4UO7 - chains B and C of the 6 polymer chains in the assembly; structure by X-ray diffraction, 3.00 A resolution.

# Chain B
Name: Haemagglutinin HA2
From: Influenza A virus (A/CANINE/COLORADO/17864/2006(H3N8))
Reference sequence: E0UVR5 (E0UVR5_9INFA); residues 1-172 here correspond to UniProt positions 345-516 (UniProt number = residue number + 344)
Sequence (175 residues; row label = number of the first residue in the row):
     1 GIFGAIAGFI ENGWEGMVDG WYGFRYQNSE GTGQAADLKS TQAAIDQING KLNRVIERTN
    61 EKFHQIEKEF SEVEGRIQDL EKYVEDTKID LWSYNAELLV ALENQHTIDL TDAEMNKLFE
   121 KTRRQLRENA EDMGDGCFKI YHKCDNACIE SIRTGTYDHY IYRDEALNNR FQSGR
Unresolved in the structure: 175
Disulfides: C144-C148
Construct notes: expression tag (173-175); conflict E131 (Asp475 in E0UVR5)

# Chain C
Name: Haemagglutinin HA1
From: Influenza A virus (A/CANINE/COLORADO/17864/2006(H3N8))
Reference sequence: E0UVR5 (E0UVR5_9INFA); residues 2-329 here correspond to UniProt positions 17-344 (UniProt number = residue number + 15)
Sequence (328 residues; each row starts with the number of its first residue):
     2 QNPISGNNTA TLCLGHHAVA NGTLVKTMSD DQIEVTNATE LVQSISMGKI CNKSYRILDG
    62 RNCTLIDAML GDPHCDAFQY ESWDLFIERS NAFSNCYPYD IPDYASLRSI VASSGTVEFT
   122 AEGFTWTGVT QNGRSGACKR GSADSFFSRL NWLTKSGSSY PTLNVTMPNN KNFDKLYIWG
   182 IHHPSSNQEQ TKLYIQESGR VTVSTKRSQQ TIIPNIGSRP LVRGQSGRIS IYWTIVKPGD
   242 ILMINSNGNL VAPRGYFKLN TGKSSVMRSD VPIDICVSEC ITPNGSISND KPFQNVNKVT
   302 YGKCPKYIRQ NTLKLATGMR NVPEKQTR
Unresolved in the structure: 2-7, 327-329
Disulfides: C52-C277, C64-C76, C97-C139, C281-C305
Covalently attached groups: N-acetylglucosamine (NAG) linked to N22, N38, N63, N285; glycan linked to N165
From the paper describing this entry:
  - binding site for beta-D-galactopyranose: Q226
  - binding site for N-acetyl-D-glucosamine-6-sulfate: K193
  - specificity-determining residues: L222

# Chain B / chain C interface
Pairs across the interface (10; chain B residue first):
  S71(B) - K238(C)  hydrogen bond (backbone-side chain)
  E72(B) - R208(C)  salt bridge
  E72(B) - K238(C)
  V73(B) - I111(C)  hydrophobic
  V73(B) - I236(C)  hydrophobic
  E74(B) - S107(C)
  E74(B) - I111(C)
  R76(B) - A106(C)
  R76(B) - S107(C)  hydrogen bond (backbone-side chain)
  D79(B) - S110(C)  hydrogen bond
Interface residues without a listed pair, chain B (7 interface residues in all): G75
Interface residues without a listed pair, chain C (8 interface residues in all): L260

# Overview
7 residues of chain B face 8 of chain C across their interface; the contacts include 3 hydrogen bonds and 1
salt bridge. Polar contacts include E72(B)-R208(C), S71(B)-K238(C) and R76(B)-S107(C). N-acetylglucosamine is
covalently linked to N22(C), N38(C), N63(C) and N285(C). The paper reports a binding site for
beta-D-galactopyranose at Q226(C); a binding site for N-acetyl-D-glucosamine-6-sulfate at K193(C).
Here chain B is Haemagglutinin HA2 and chain C is Haemagglutinin HA1, both from Influenza A virus
(A/CANINE/COLORADO/17864/2006(H3N8)). Entry 4UO7 (Structure of the A_Canine_Colorado_17864_06 H3
haemagglutinin in complex with 6SO4 Sialyl Lewis X) was determined by X-ray diffraction, deposited together
with 4UNW, 4UNX, 4UNY, 4UNZ, 4UO0, 4UO1 and 8 further entries.
